6C0T - chain A; structure by X-ray diffraction, 1.98 A resolution.

== Chain A ==
Protein: cGMP-dependent protein kinase 1
Source organism: Homo sapiens
Notes: EC 2.7.11.12
UniProt: Q13976 (KGP1_HUMAN), isoform Q13976-3; residues 327-671 here correspond to UniProt positions 45-389 (UniProt number = residue number - 282)
Chain sequence (347 residues; numbered 325 to 671; the number before each row is that of its first residue):
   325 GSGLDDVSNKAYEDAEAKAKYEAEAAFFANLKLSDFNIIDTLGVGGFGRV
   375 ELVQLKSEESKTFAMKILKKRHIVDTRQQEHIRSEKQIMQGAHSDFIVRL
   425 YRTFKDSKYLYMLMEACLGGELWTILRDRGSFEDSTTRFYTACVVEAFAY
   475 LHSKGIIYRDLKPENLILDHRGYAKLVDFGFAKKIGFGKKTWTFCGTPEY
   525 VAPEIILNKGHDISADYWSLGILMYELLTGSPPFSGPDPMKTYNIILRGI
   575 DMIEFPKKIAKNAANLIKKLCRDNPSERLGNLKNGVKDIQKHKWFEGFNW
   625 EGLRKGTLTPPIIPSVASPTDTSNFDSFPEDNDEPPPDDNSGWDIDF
Not modelled in the structure: 325-336
Construct notes: expression tag (325-326)
Modified residues: T517 (phosphothreonine; TPO)
Ligand contacts: EE4 (N-[(3R,4R)-4-{[4-(2-fluoro-3-methoxy-6-propoxybenzene-1-carbonyl)benzene-1-carbonyl]amino}pyrrolidin-3-yl]-1H-indazole-5-carboxamide): L366, G367, V368, G369, G370, F371, G372, R373, V374, A388, K390, L392, Q402, H405, I406, V422, M438, E439, A440, C441, E445, E488, N489, I491, V501, D502, G504, F505, F649
From the paper describing this entry:
  - binding site for EE4: L366, V368, G369, G370, F371, V374, A388, I406, V422, M438, E439, C441, E445, I491, V501, D502, F649
  - post-translational modification sites: T517 (proposed by the authors, not directly observed)
  - mutagenesis - G370S (Kd 90 nm), G370S/I406T, I406T (Kd 142 nm): decreased binding to EE4
  - specificity-determining residues: G370, I406
  - specificity-determining residues: A440 to L442, I491 (proposed by the authors, not directly observed)

== Summary ==
Chain A binds compound EE4. The paper reports a binding site for EE4 at L366, V368 and G369 among others;
G370S, G370S/I406T and I406T reduce binding to EE4.
Chain A is cGMP-dependent protein kinase 1 (Homo sapiens); the structure, Crystal structure of cGMP-dependent
protein kinase Ialpha (PKG Ialpha) catalytic domain bound with N46, was determined by X-ray diffraction.
